3MFE - chains J and T of the 28 polymer chains in the assembly; structure by X-ray diffraction, 2.60 A resolution.

== Chain J (and T) ==
Name: Proteasome subunit beta
Source organism: Mycobacterium tuberculosis
Notes: EC 3.4.25.1; chain T of this document is another copy of the same molecule, construct and numbering; everything in this record applies to it too
UniProt: O33245 (PSB_MYCTU); residues 302-534 here correspond to UniProt positions 59-291 (UniProt number = residue number - 243)
Sequence (240 residues; each row starts with the number of its first residue):
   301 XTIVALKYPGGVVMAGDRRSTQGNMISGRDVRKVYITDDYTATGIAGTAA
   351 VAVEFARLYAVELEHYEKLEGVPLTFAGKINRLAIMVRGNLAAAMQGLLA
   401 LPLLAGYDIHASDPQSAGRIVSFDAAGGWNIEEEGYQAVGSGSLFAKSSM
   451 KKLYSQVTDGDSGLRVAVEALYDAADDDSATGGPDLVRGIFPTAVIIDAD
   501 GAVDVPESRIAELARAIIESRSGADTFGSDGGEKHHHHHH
Not modelled in the structure: 523-540
Differences from the reference sequence: amidation (301); expression tag (535-540)
Modified / non-standard residues: OZT ((4S,5R)-5-methyl-2-oxo-1,3-oxazolidine-4-carboxylic acid) at position 301

== Chain J / chain T interface ==
Contacting residue pairs (18; chain J residue first):
  Asn381(J) - Glu354(T)
  Asn381(J) - Arg357(T)  hydrogen bond
  Arg388(J) - Glu354(T)  salt bridge
  Leu391(J) - Leu398(T)  hydrophobic
  Asp424(J) - Thr348(T)
  Asp424(J) - Ala350(T)
  Gly428(J) - Ala350(T)
  Trp429(J) - Ala350(T)
  Trp429(J) - Val353(T)  hydrophobic
  Trp429(J) - Glu354(T)  hydrogen bond
  Asn430(J) - Asp330(T)  hydrogen bond
  Glu433(J) - Arg318(T)  salt bridge
  Glu433(J) - Asp330(T)
  Glu434(J) - Arg329(T)  salt bridge
  Glu434(J) - Arg488(T)  salt bridge
  Glu434(J) - Ile490(T)
  Leu444(J) - Met325(T)  hydrophobic
  Lys451(J) - Arg488(T)
Also at the interface, not in a pair above, chain J (14 interface residues in all): Met395, Ala426, Ile431
Also at the interface, not in a pair above, chain T (13 interface residues in all): Gln396

== Summary ==
Chain J and chain T form an interface of 14 and 13 residues respectively, with 3 hydrogen bonds and 4 salt
bridges. Among the polar pairs are Arg388(J)-Glu354(T), Glu433(J)-Arg318(T) and Glu434(J)-Arg329(T).
Chain J and chain T are both Proteasome subunit beta (Mycobacterium tuberculosis); the structure, Crystal
Structure of Mycobacterium Tuberculosis Proteasome open-gate mutant with H0 movement, was determined by X-ray
diffraction, deposited together with 3MI0 and 3MKA.
